7CGN - chains H and I of the 12 polymer chains in the assembly; structure by electron microscopy, 4.30 A resolution (low resolution: residue-level contacts below are approximate; hydrogen-bond / salt-bridge calls are withheld).

Chain H (and I):
Molecule: Outer membrane lipid asymmetry maintenance protein MlaD
Source organism: Escherichia coli (strain K12)
Notes: chain I of this document is another copy of the same molecule, construct and numbering; everything in this record applies to it too
Reference sequence: A0A6D2XU65 (A0A6D2XU65_ECOLI); residues 1-183 here = UniProt positions 1-183
Sequence (183 residues; numbered 1 to 183; the number before each row is that of its first residue):
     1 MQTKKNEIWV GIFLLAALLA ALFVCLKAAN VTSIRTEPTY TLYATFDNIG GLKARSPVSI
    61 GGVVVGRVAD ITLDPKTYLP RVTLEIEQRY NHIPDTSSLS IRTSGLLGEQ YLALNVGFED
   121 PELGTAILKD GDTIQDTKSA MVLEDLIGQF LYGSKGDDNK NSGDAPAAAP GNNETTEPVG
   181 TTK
Disordered / not traced: 1-3, 31-35, 153-183

Interface between chain H and chain I:
Pairs across the interface (19; chain H residue first):
  D47(H) with G61(I)
  N48(H) with G61(I); G62(I)
  I49(H) with G62(I)
  P75(H) with H92(I)
  Y78(H) with H92(I)
  L106(H) with L106(I)
  L107(H) with S104(I); G105(I); L107(I); G108(I)
  V142(H) with R102(I)
  L143(H) with S104(I); G105(I)
  E144(H) with R102(I); S104(I); G105(I)
  D145(H) with R102(I)
  F150(H) with F150(I)
Other interface residues (no listed pair), chain H (17 interface residues in all): G50, L73, Q110, I147, L151
Other interface residues (no listed pair), chain I (16 interface residues in all): V63, R89, I93, T103, Y111, L143

Summary:
17 residues of chain H and 16 residues of chain I are in contact.
Both chains are Outer membrane lipid asymmetry maintenance protein MlaD (Escherichia coli (strain K12)). Entry
7CGN (The overall structure of the MlaFEDB complex in ATP-bound EQtall conformation (Mutation of E170Q on
MlaF)) was determined by electron microscopy (same publication as 7CGE and 7CH0).
